PDB entry 5XYV | X-ray diffraction, 2.10 A resolution | chains B and D of the 4 polymer chains in the assembly

== Chain B ==
Protein: Rhino
Source organism: Drosophila melanogaster
Reference sequence: L0CPQ5 (L0CPQ5_DROME); residues 353-418 here = UniProt positions 353-418
Amino-acid sequence (78 residues; each row starts with the number of its first residue):
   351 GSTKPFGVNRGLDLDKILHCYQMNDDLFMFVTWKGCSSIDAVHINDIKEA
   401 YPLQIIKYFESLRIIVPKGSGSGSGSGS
Disordered / not traced: 351-353, 418-428
Construct notes: expression tag (351-352); linker (419-428)

== Chain D ==
Protein: Protein deadlock
Source organism: Drosophila melanogaster
Reference sequence: Q9VIF5 (DEL_DROME); numbering as in UniProt (aligned over 1-60)
Amino-acid sequence (60 residues; row label = number of the first residue in the row):
     1 MEKLDKIRMSQKLSCWQHILTTLGTSSKTEQEWNTFFKGFLESWRKPYCI
    51 QTSCDPSIPL
Disordered / not traced: 1-4, 46-60

== How chain B and chain D interact ==
Contacting residue pairs (23; chain B residue first):
  F356(B) - H18(D)
  H369(B) - S43(D)  hydrogen bond (side chain-backbone)
  Y371(B) - F36(D)  hydrogen bond (side chain-backbone)
  Y371(B) - G39(D)
  Y371(B) - F40(D)  hydrogen bond (side chain-backbone)
  Y371(B) - S43(D)
  M373(B) - I19(D)  hydrophobic
  M373(B) - W33(D)  hydrophobic
  M373(B) - F36(D)  hydrophobic
  N374(B) - F36(D)
  F378(B) - I19(D)  hydrophobic
  F378(B) - L23(D)  hydrophobic
  F380(B) - C15(D)  hydrophobic
  F380(B) - I19(D)  hydrophobic
  F380(B) - F40(D)  hydrophobic
  F380(B) - W44(D)  hydrophobic
  I389(B) - Q11(D)  hydrogen bond (backbone-side chain)
  I389(B) - C15(D)  hydrogen bond (backbone-side chain)
  I389(B) - H18(D)
  D390(B) - H18(D)  salt bridge
  A391(B) - C15(D)
  A391(B) - H18(D)  hydrogen bond (backbone-side chain)
  A391(B) - I19(D)  hydrophobic
Interface residues without a listed pair, chain B (13 interface residues in all): D376, S388, H393
Interface residues without a listed pair, chain D (16 interface residues in all): I7, W16, T21, T22, K28

== Overview ==
13 residues of chain B face 16 of chain D across their interface; the contacts include 6 hydrogen bonds and 1
salt bridge. Polar contacts include D390(B)-H18(D), H369(B)-S43(D) and Y371(B)-F36(D).
Here chain B is Rhino and chain D is Protein deadlock, both from Drosophila melanogaster. Entry 5XYV (Crystal
structure of drosophila melanogaster Rhino chromoshadow domain in complex with Deadlock N-terminal domain) was
determined by X-ray diffraction together with 5XYW from the same study.
